3A9T - chains A and B of the 3 polymer chains in the assembly; structure by X-ray diffraction, 2.61 A resolution.

== Chain A (and B) ==
Molecule: D-arabinose isomerase
Source organism: Geobacillus pallidus
Notes: EC 5.3.1.3; chain B of this document is another copy of the same molecule, construct and numbering; everything in this record applies to it too
UniProtKB: C0SSE7 (C0SSE7_9BACI); residues 1-595 here = UniProt positions 1-595
Sequence (595 residues; row label = number of the first residue in the row):
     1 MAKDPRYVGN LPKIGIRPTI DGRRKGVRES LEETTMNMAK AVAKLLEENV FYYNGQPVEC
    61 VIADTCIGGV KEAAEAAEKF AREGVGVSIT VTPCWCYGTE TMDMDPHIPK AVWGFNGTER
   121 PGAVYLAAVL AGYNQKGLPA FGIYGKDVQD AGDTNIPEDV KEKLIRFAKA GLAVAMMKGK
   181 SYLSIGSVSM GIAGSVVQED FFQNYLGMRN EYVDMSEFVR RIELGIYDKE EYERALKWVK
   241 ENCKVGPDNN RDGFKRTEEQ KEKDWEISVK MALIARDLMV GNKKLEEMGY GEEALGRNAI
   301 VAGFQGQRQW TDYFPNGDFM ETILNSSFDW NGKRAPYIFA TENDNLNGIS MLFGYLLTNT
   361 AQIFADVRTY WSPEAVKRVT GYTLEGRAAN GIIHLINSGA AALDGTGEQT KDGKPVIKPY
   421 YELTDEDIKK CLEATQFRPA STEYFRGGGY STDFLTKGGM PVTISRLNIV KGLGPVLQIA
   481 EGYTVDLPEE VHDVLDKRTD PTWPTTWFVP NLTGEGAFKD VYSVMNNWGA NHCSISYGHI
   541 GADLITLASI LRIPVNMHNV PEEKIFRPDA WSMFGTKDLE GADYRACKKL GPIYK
Disordered / not traced: 1, 591-595
Construct notes: engineered mutation Gly225 (Glu in C0SSE7), Lys589 (Asn in C0SSE7), Leu590 (Phe in C0SSE7)
Metal / ion sites: Mn2+ site 1: Asp366, His532 (together with fucitol); Mn2+ site 2 near Asp453 (its only coordinating residue here)
Small-molecule neighbours:
  - fucitol (FOC), molecule 1: Arg23, Trp95, Pro121, Val124
  - fucitol (FOC), molecule 2: Met190, Ile192, Gln307, Glu342, Asp366, Ser398, Tyr444, Phe445, Trp503, Asn531, His532

== Chain A / chain B interface ==
Pairs across the interface (98; chain A residue first):
  Met190(A) - Trp95(B)  hydrogen bond
  Met190(A) - Tyr97(B)
  Met190(A) - Gly98(B)  hydrogen bond (backbone-backbone)
  Met190(A) - Glu100(B)
  Gly191(A) - Tyr97(B)
  Gly191(A) - Gly98(B)
  Gly191(A) - Thr99(B)  hydrogen bond (backbone-backbone)
  Gly191(A) - Glu100(B)
  Ile192(A) - Trp95(B)  hydrophobic
  Ala193(A) - Ala131(B)
  Ala193(A) - Gly132(B)
  Ala193(A) - Gln135(B)
  Gln198(A) - Gln135(B)
  Phe254(A) - Lys25(B)
  Gln307(A) - Arg23(B)  hydrogen bond
  Arg308(A) - Arg23(B)
  Arg308(A) - Tyr97(B)  hydrogen bond
  Asp366(A) - Val124(B)
  Val367(A) - Val124(B)
  Arg368(A) - Thr118(B)  hydrogen bond (side chain-backbone)
  Arg368(A) - Glu119(B)
  Arg368(A) - Arg120(B)
  Arg368(A) - Pro121(B)
  Arg368(A) - Ala123(B)
  Arg368(A) - Val124(B)
  Thr369(A) - Asn116(B)
  Thr369(A) - Tyr144(B)
  Thr369(A) - Val148(B)
  Tyr370(A) - Asn116(B)
  Tyr370(A) - Tyr144(B)  hydrogen bond (backbone-side chain)
  Tyr370(A) - Lys146(B)
  Tyr370(A) - Val148(B)
  Trp371(A) - Thr118(B)
  Trp371(A) - Val148(B)  hydrophobic
  Ser372(A) - Lys146(B)
  Ser372(A) - Asp147(B)  hydrogen bond
  Glu374(A) - Asp147(B)
  Ala375(A) - Val148(B)
  Arg378(A) - Val148(B)  hydrogen bond (side chain-backbone)
  Arg378(A) - Asp150(B)  salt bridge
  Glu443(A) - Arg23(B)
  Glu443(A) - Val27(B)
  Glu443(A) - Arg120(B)  salt bridge
  Tyr444(A) - Asp21(B)
  Tyr444(A) - Arg23(B)  hydrogen bond (backbone-side chain)
  Tyr444(A) - Val27(B)  hydrophobic
  Tyr444(A) - Arg120(B)  hydrogen bond
  Tyr444(A) - Pro121(B)
  Arg446(A) - Arg23(B)
  Arg446(A) - Arg24(B)  hydrogen bond (side chain-backbone)
  Ile469(A) - Gln135(B)
  Val470(A) - Asn134(B)
  Val470(A) - Met573(B)  hydrophobic
  Lys471(A) - Asn134(B)  hydrogen bond (backbone-backbone)
  Lys471(A) - Gln135(B)
  Lys471(A) - Lys136(B)
  Lys471(A) - Gly137(B)
  Lys471(A) - Leu590(B)
  Gly472(A) - Lys589(B)
  Leu473(A) - Met573(B)
  Leu473(A) - Phe574(B)  hydrophobic
  Val476(A) - Met573(B)
  Arg498(A) - Thr118(B)  hydrogen bond (backbone-side chain)
  Arg498(A) - Glu119(B)  salt bridge
  Arg498(A) - Asp150(B)  salt bridge
  Thr499(A) - Thr118(B)
  Thr499(A) - Glu119(B)
  Gly516(A) - Thr576(B)
  Tyr522(A) - Tyr144(B)  hydrogen bond (side chain-backbone)
  Tyr522(A) - Lys146(B)
  Tyr522(A) - Lys163(B)  hydrogen bond
  Met525(A) - Tyr144(B)
  Asn527(A) - Ser572(B)
  Gly529(A) - Ala127(B)
  Gly529(A) - Ala131(B)
  Gly529(A) - Met573(B)
  Ala530(A) - Ala127(B)
  Asn531(A) - Trp95(B)
  Asn531(A) - Val124(B)
  Asn531(A) - Ala127(B)
  Asn531(A) - Ala128(B)
  Asn556(A) - Ser572(B)  hydrogen bond (side chain-backbone)
  Asn556(A) - Met573(B)
  Asn556(A) - Gly575(B)
  Asn556(A) - Thr576(B)  hydrogen bond (backbone-side chain)
  Met557(A) - Thr576(B)
  His558(A) - Lys577(B)  hydrogen bond (backbone-side chain)
  Asp578(A) - Asp578(B)
  Glu580(A) - Gly575(B)
  Glu580(A) - Thr576(B)  hydrogen bond (side chain-backbone)
  Glu580(A) - Lys577(B)  hydrogen bond (side chain-backbone)
  Glu580(A) - Asp578(B)  hydrogen bond (side chain-backbone)
  Gly581(A) - Arg585(B)
  Tyr584(A) - Met573(B)  hydrogen bond (side chain-backbone)
  Tyr584(A) - Phe574(B)
  Tyr584(A) - Gly575(B)  hydrogen bond (side chain-backbone)
  Tyr584(A) - Arg585(B)
  Lys588(A) - Lys589(B)
Also at the interface, not in a pair above, chain A (51 interface residues in all): Val196, Leu346, Asn468, Gln478, Asp500, Ala517, Asn526
Also at the interface, not in a pair above, chain B (48 interface residues in all): Gly22, Gly26, Cys96, Gly117, Gly145, Gln149, Asp569

== Overview ==
The interface between chain A and chain B involves 51 residues on one side and 48 on the other; the contacts
include 24 hydrogen bonds and 4 salt bridges. Polar contacts include Arg378(A)-Asp150(B), Glu443(A)-Arg120(B)
and Arg498(A)-Glu119(B). Ligands of chain A: fucitol.
Chain A and chain B are both D-arabinose isomerase (Geobacillus pallidus); the structure, X-ray Structure of
Bacillus pallidus D-Arabinose Isomerase Complex with L-Fucitol, was determined by X-ray diffraction, deposited
together with 3A9R and 3A9S.
